6Y50 - chains x and v of the 9 polymer chains in the assembly; structure by electron microscopy, 4.10 A resolution (low resolution: residue-level contacts below are approximate; hydrogen-bond / salt-bridge calls are withheld).

== Chain x ==
Molecule: Splicing factor 3B subunit 5
Organism: Homo sapiens
UniProt: Q9BWJ5 (SF3B5_HUMAN); numbering as in UniProt (aligned over 1-86)
Amino-acid sequence (86 residues; numbered 1 to 86; the number before each row is that of its first residue):
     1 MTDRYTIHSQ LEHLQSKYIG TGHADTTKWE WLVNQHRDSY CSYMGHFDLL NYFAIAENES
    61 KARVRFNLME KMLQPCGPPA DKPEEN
Not modelled in the structure: 1-14, 81-86
Swiss-Prot annotation at these positions:
  - site (Interaction with RNA): Y5, G20
  - modified residue: T2 (N-acetylthreonine), S9 (Phosphoserine), K17 (N6-acetyllysine)

== Chain v ==
Molecule: Splicing factor 3B subunit 3
Organism: Homo sapiens
UniProt: Q15393 (SF3B3_HUMAN); numbering as in UniProt (aligned over 1-1217)
Amino-acid sequence (1217 residues; numbered 1 to 1217; the number before each row is that of its first residue):
     1 MFLYNLTLQR ATGISFAIHG NFSGTKQQEI VVSRGKILEL LRPDPNTGKV HTLLTVEVFG
    61 VIRSLMAFRL TGGTKDYIVV GSDSGRIVIL EYQPSKNMFE KIHQETFGKS GCRRIVPGQF
   121 LAVDPKGRAV MISAIEKQKL VYILNRDAAA RLTISSPLEA HKANTLVYHV VGVDVGFENP
   181 MFACLEMDYE EADNDPTGEA AANTQQTLTF YELDLGLNHV VRKYSEPLEE HGNFLITVPG
   241 GSDGPSGVLI CSENYITYKN FGDQPDIRCP IPRRRNDLDD PERGMIFVCS ATHKTKSMFF
   301 FLAQTEQGDI FKITLETDED MVTEIRLKYF DTVPVAAAMC VLKTGFLFVA SEFGNHYLYQ
   361 IAHLGDDDEE PEFSSAMPLE EGDTFFFQPR PLKNLVLVDE LDSLSPILFC QIADLANEDT
   421 PQLYVACGRG PRSSLRVLRH GLEVSEMAVS ELPGNPNAVW TVRRHIEDEF DAYIIVSFVN
   481 ATLVLSIGET VEEVTDSGFL GTTPTLSCSL LGDDALVQVY PDGIRHIRAD KRVNEWKTPG
   541 KKTIVKCAVN QRQVVIALTG GELVYFEMDP SGQLNEYTER KEMSADVVCM SLANVPPGEQ
   601 RSRFLAVGLV DNTVRIISLD PSDCLQPLSM QALPAQPESL CIVEMGGTEK QDELGERGSI
   661 GFLYLNIGLQ NGVLLRTVLD PVTGDLSDTR TRYLGSRPVK LFRVRMQGQE AVLAMSSRSW
   721 LSYSYQSRFH LTPLSYETLE FASGFASEQC PEGIVAISTN TLRILALEKL GAVFNQVAFP
   781 LQYTPRKFVI HPESNNLIII ETDHNAYTEA TKAQRKQQMA EEMVEAAGED ERELAAEMAA
   841 AFLNENLPES IFGAPKAGNG QWASVIRVMN PIQGNTLDLV QLEQNEAAFS VAVCRFSNTG
   901 EDWYVLVGVA KDLILNPRSV AGGFVYTYKL VNNGEKLEFL HKTPVEEVPA AIAPFQGRVL
   961 IGVGKLLRVY DLGKKKLLRK CENKHIANYI SGIQTIGHRV IVSDVQESFI WVRYKRNENQ
  1021 LIIFADDTYP RWVTTASLLD YDTVAGADKF GNICVVRLPP NTNDEVDEDP TGNKALWDRG
  1081 LLNGASQKAE VIMNYHVGET VLSLQKTTLI PGGSESLVYT TLSGGIGILV PFTSHEDHDF
  1141 FQHVEMHLRS EHPPLCGRDH LSFRSYYFPV KNVIDGDLCE QFNSMEPNKQ KNVSEELDRT
  1201 PPEVSKKLED IRTRYAF
Not modelled in the structure: 381-382, 646-661, 692-694, 829-832, 1068-1082
Swiss-Prot annotation at these positions:
  - region: E105 to Q119 (Interaction with PHF5A, SF3B1 and SF3B5), N145 to Y168 (Interaction with PHF5A, SF3B1 and SF3B5), D193 to H231 (Interaction with SF3B1 and SF3B5), R786 to H804 (Interaction with SF3B1 and SF3B5), T1028 to K1049 (Interaction with SF3B1), T1100 to S1123 (Interaction with SF3B5)
  - site: G284 (Interaction with SF3B5), E306 (Interaction with SF3B5), E352 (Interaction with SF3B5), R429 (Interaction with SF3B5), N916 (Interaction with SF3B5), N988 (Interaction with SF3B1), K1171 (Interaction with SF3B1)
  - modified residue: S156 (Phosphoserine), T1200 (Phosphothreonine)

== Chain x / chain v interface ==
Residue-residue contacts (52; chain x residue first):
  Q15(x) with K137(v); H161(v); K162(v)
  R37(x) with L166(v); Y189(v)
  D38(x) with R114(v)
  C41(x) with C112(v); R114(v); I135(v)
  S42(x) with C112(v)
  G45(x) with Q119(v)
  H46(x) with F1050(v)
  F47(x) with F16(v); G35(v); I62(v)
  D48(x) with F1050(v); G1051(v); E1099(v); T1100(v); L1122(v)
  L49(x) with K1049(v); F1050(v)
  I55(x) with P406(v); R429(v); R786(v)
  A56(x) with H804(v)
  N58(x) with R429(v); D803(v); H804(v)
  E59(x) with R429(v)
  S60(x) with R429(v)
  K61(x) with S15(v); E352(v)
  A62(x) with V288(v)
  R65(x) with F234(v)
  F66(x) with H231(v); N233(v)
  M69(x) with Y168(v); M187(v)
  E70(x) with H231(v)
  M72(x) with L166(v)
  L73(x) with M187(v); A201(v)
  Q74(x) with A192(v); A201(v)
  P79(x) with D195(v)
  A80(x) with A192(v); D195(v); T197(v); G198(v); E199(v); A200(v)
Interface residues without a listed pair, chain x (32 interface residues in all): W29, M44, N51, A54, E57, R63
Interface residues without a listed pair, chain v (49 interface residues in all): I14, R113, D193, P196, G232, G284, A337, N805, H1096, G1098, Y1167

== Overview ==
The interface between chain x and chain v involves 32 residues on one side and 49 on the other.
Chain x is Splicing factor 3B subunit 5 and chain v is Splicing factor 3B subunit 3, both from Homo sapiens;
the structure, 5'domain of human 17S U2 snRNP, was determined by electron microscopy.
